Entry 1TDA (X-ray diffraction, 3.09 A resolution); this record covers chain A.

Chain A:
Protein: Thymidylate synthase
From: Lactobacillus casei
Notes: EC 2.1.1.45
UniProt: P00469 (TYSY_LACCA); numbering as in UniProt (aligned over 1-315)
Sequence (315 residues; each row starts with the number of its first residue):
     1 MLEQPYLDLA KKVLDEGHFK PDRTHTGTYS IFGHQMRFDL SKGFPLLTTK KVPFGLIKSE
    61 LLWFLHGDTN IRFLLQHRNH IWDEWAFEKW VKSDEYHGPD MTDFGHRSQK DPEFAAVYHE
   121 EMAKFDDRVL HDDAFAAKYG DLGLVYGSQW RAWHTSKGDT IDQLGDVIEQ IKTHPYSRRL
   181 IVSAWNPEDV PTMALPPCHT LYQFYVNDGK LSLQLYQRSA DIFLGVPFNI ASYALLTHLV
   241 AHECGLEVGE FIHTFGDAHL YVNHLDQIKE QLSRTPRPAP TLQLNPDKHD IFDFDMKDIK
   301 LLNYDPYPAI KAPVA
Curated features (UniProtKB/Swiss-Prot):
  - active site: Cys-198 (Nucleophile)
  - binding site (dUMP): Arg-23, Arg-178, Arg-179, Arg-218 to Asp-221, Asn-229, His-259 to Tyr-261
  - binding site ((6R)-5,10-methylene-5,6,7,8-tetrahydrofolate): Asp-221, Ala-315

Summary:
UniProt lists active-site residue Cys-198, 11 dUMP-binding residues and
(6R)-5,10-methylene-5,6,7,8-tetrahydrofolate-binding residues Asp-221 and Ala-315.
Chain A is Thymidylate synthase (Lactobacillus casei); the structure, Structures of thymidylate synthase with
a C-terminal deletion: role of the C-terminus in alignment of D/ump ..., was determined by X-ray diffraction
(same publication as 1TDB, 1TDC and 2TDD).
